1BB6 - chain A; structure by X-ray diffraction, 2.00 A resolution.

== Chain A ==
Protein: Lysozyme
Organism: Oncorhynchus mykiss
Notes: EC 3.2.1.17
Reference sequence: P11941 (LYSC2_ONCMY); residues 1-129 here correspond to UniProt positions 16-144 (UniProt number = residue number + 15)
Sequence (129 residues; row label = number of the first residue in the row):
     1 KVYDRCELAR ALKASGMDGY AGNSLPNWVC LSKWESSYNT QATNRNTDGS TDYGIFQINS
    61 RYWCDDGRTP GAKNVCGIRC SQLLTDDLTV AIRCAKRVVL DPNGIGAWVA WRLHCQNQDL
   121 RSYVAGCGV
Sequence notes: conflict Asp-86 (Ala101 in P11941)
Swiss-Prot annotation at these positions:
  - active site: Glu-35, Asp-52
Cystine bridges: Cys-6/Cys-127, Cys-30/Cys-115, Cys-64/Cys-80, Cys-76/Cys-94

== In short ==
UniProt lists active-site residues Glu-35 and Asp-52.
Chain A is Lysozyme (Oncorhynchus mykiss); the structure, Lysozyme complex with 4-methyl-umbelliferyl
chitotriose, was determined by X-ray diffraction (same publication as 1BB7).
